PDB entry 8RK3 | electron microscopy, 4.46 A resolution (low resolution: residue-level contacts below are approximate; hydrogen-bond / salt-bridge calls are withheld) | chains i and Y of the 45 polymer chains in the assembly

Chain i:
Molecule: Virion structural protein
From: Pseudomonas phage JBD30
Reference sequence: L7P7R6 (L7P7R6_9CAUD); residue numbers follow UniProt; this construct covers 1-318
Chain sequence (318 residues; numbered 1 to 318; the number before each row is that of its first residue):
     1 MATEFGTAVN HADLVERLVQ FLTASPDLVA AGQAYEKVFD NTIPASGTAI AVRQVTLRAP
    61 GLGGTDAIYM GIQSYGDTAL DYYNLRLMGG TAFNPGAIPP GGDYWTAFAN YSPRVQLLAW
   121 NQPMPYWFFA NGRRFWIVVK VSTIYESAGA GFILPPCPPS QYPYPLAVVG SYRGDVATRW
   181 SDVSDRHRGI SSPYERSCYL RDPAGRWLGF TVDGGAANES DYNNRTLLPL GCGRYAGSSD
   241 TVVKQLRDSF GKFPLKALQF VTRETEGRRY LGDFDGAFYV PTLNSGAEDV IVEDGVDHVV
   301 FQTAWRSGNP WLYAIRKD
Disordered / not traced: 1

Chain Y:
Molecule: Virion structural protein
From: Pseudomonas phage JBD30
Reference sequence: L7P7X2 (L7P7X2_9CAUD); residue numbers follow UniProt; this construct covers 1-307
Chain sequence (307 residues; row label = number of the first residue in the row):
     1 MAYFTGTANN PADLLAKVRV HAESLGWVTD RASASEWLCH NADGYWSFNA GANQFQMAGN
    61 TGFDNSLAWN AQPGNSVQNN PYSSKGPTVA QLSGGPFTRY HLFATAAYLH LHVEIAAGQF
   121 RPVMIGSLNK RGVGYTGGQY VCGSFIYTPG QALTNNWSSH PFDGYHIQYS NSSCMLRLDG
   181 LDGGPSPEWL PFDYTTNVPR RVVGPGRGNY SSQYHPDVGL IDASANELNS STTTVPCAIY
   241 AFGAQQRSRY VGEVPDFGIC NMAFLAPGDP LVVGSDTWRV YPLLQRGTAT DFDSTSAWVG
   301 YCFRVVE
Disordered / not traced: 1, 307
Cystine bridges: C142-C174

Interface between chain i and chain Y:
Pairs across the interface (46):
  P156(i) with N226(Y)
  C157(i) with N229(Y)
  P203(i) with L228(Y)
  L228(i) with G219(Y); L220(Y)
  C232(i) with H215(Y); P216(Y)
  Y235(i) with S211(Y); V218(Y); G219(Y); D222(Y)
  S238(i) with Y194(Y); Y214(Y)
  V242(i) with Y240(Y); F242(Y); S248(Y)
  Q245(i) with F242(Y); Q246(Y); R247(Y); S248(Y)
  L246(i) with R247(Y); S248(Y)
  R247(i) with R247(Y); S248(Y); R249(Y)
  D248(i) with R249(Y)
  S249(i) with R249(Y); Y250(Y)
  F250(i) with G134(Y); R249(Y)
  K252(i) with G132(Y)
  K256(i) with Y240(Y)
  Q259(i) with L220(Y)
  V261(i) with A223(Y)
  E266(i) with E227(Y)
  G267(i) with E227(Y)
  R268(i) with D222(Y); A223(Y); A225(Y); E227(Y); N261(Y)
  R269(i) with N226(Y)
  Y270(i) with A223(Y); N226(Y); T233(Y)
  L283(i) with R247(Y)
Also at the interface, not in a pair above, chain i (29 interface residues in all): P158, Q161, P229, G237, P254
Also at the interface, not in a pair above, chain Y (32 interface residues in all): Y135, V203, S212, Q213, A263, F264

Summary:
29 residues of chain i face 32 of chain Y across their interface.
Here chain i is Virion structural protein and chain Y is Virion structural protein, both from Pseudomonas
phage JBD30. Entry 8RK3 (Bacteriophage JBD30 baseplate - composite structure) was determined by electron
microscopy together with 8RK5, 8RK6, 8RK7, 8RKA and 8RKB from the same study.
